PDB entry 6OSA | electron microscopy, 3.00 A resolution | chains R and L of the 5 polymer chains in the assembly

[Chain R]
Name: Neurotensin receptor type 1
Source organism: Homo sapiens
UniProtKB: P30989 (NTR1_HUMAN); numbering as in UniProt; present here: 20-281, 292-418
Amino-acid sequence (435 residues; numbered -19 to 425; 10 numbers in that range are skipped by the numbering (no residue carries them; nothing is unmodelled there); the number before each row is that of its first residue; numbers below 1 keep their minus sign (Asp-19 is residue -19)):
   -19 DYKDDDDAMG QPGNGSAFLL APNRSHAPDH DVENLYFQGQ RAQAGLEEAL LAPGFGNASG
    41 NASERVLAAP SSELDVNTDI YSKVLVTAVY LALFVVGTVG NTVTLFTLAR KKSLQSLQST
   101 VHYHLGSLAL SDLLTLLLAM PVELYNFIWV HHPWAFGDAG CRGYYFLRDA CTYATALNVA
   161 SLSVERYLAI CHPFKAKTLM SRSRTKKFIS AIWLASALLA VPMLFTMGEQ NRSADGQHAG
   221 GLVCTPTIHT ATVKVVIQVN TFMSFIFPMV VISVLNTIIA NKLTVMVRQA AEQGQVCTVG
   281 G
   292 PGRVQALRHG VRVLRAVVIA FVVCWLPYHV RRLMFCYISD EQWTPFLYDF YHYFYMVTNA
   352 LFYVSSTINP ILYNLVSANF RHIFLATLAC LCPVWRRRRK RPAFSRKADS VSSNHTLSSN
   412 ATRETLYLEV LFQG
Disordered / not traced: -19 to 49, 274-276, 384-425
Differences from the reference sequence: expression tag (-19 to 19, 419-425); engineered mutation Leu85 (Ala in P30989)
Cystine bridges: Cys141-Cys224
Curated features (UniProtKB/Swiss-Prot):
  - region: Val321 to Tyr344 (Neurotensin binding)
  - lipidation (S-palmitoyl cysteine): Cys381, Cys383
  - glycosylation (N-linked (GlcNAc...) asparagine): Asn37, Asn41
From the paper describing this entry:
  - contacts within the chain: Leu105-Tyr364
  - conformationally variable residues (side-chain flip): Tyr364
  - mutagenesis - S93A/L94A/R294A/H373A: decreased signaling in response to Gi/o signaling
  - mutagenesis - S93A/L94A/R294A/H373A: unchanged expression
  - mutagenesis - S93A/L94A/R294A/H373A: decreased signaling in response to other G-proteins
  - mutagenesis - A85L: increased expression (proposed by the authors, not directly observed)

[Chain L]
Name: JMV449
Amino-acid sequence (6 residues; row label = number of the first residue in the row):
     8 KKPYIL

[Chain R / chain L interface]
Pairs across the interface (25; chain R residue first):
  Glu53(R) - Lys8(L)  hydrogen bond (backbone-side chain)
  Leu54(R) - Tyr11(L)
  Phe127(R) - Ile12(L)  hydrophobic
  His131(R) - Tyr11(L)  hydrogen bond
  Tyr145(R) - Leu13(L)  hydrogen bond (side chain-backbone)
  Met207(R) - Leu13(L)
  Val223(R) - Tyr11(L)  hydrophobic
  Thr225(R) - Tyr11(L)
  Ile237(R) - Leu13(L)  hydrophobic
  Arg322(R) - Ile12(L)
  Arg323(R) - Leu13(L)
  Phe326(R) - Lys9(L)
  Phe326(R) - Pro10(L)
  Phe326(R) - Leu13(L)  hydrophobic
  Asp331(R) - Lys8(L)  hydrogen bond (side chain-backbone)
  Asp331(R) - Lys9(L)  hydrogen bond (side chain-backbone)
  Trp334(R) - Lys8(L)
  Trp334(R) - Lys9(L)
  Trp334(R) - Pro10(L)
  Tyr339(R) - Lys8(L)
  Tyr339(R) - Pro10(L)  hydrophobic
  Tyr342(R) - Pro10(L)  hydrophobic
  Tyr342(R) - Ile12(L)  hydrogen bond (side chain-backbone)
  His343(R) - Pro10(L)
  Tyr346(R) - Ile12(L)
Other interface residues (no listed pair), chain R (23 interface residues in all): His132, Met203, Cys224, Pro226, Ile329

[Overview]
23 residues of chain R and 6 residues of chain L are in contact, with 6 hydrogen bonds. Polar contacts include
Glu53(R)-Lys8(L), His131(R)-Tyr11(L) and Tyr145(R)-Leu13(L). The paper reports that S93A/L94A/R294A/H373A of
chain R reduce signaling in response to Gi/o signaling; conformational variability at Tyr364(R).
Chain R is Neurotensin receptor type 1 (Homo sapiens) and chain L is JMV449; the structure, human Neurotensin
Receptor 1 (hNTSR1) - Gi1 Protein Complex in non-canonical conformation (NC state), was determined by electron
microscopy (same publication as 6OS9).
